PDB entry 6JQE | X-ray diffraction, 1.90 A resolution | chains A and B

== Chain A (and B) ==
Protein: Carbonic anhydrase
Organism: Neosartorya fumigata (strain ATCC MYA-4609 / Af293 / CBS 101355 / FGSC A1100)
Notes: EC 4.2.1.1; chain B of this document is another copy of the same molecule, construct and numbering; everything in this record applies to it too
UniProt: A4DA31 (A4DA31_ASPFU); residue numbers follow UniProt; this construct covers 9-179
Sequence (171 residues; row label = number of the first residue in the row):
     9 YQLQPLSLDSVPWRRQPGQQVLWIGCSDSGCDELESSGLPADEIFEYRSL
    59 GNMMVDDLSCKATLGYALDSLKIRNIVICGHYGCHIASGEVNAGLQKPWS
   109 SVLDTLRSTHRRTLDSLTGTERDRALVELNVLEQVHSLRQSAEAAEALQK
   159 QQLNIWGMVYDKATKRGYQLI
Ion coordination: Zn2+ site 1: C34, D36, H89, C92; Zn2+ site 2: C39 (shared with C39(B) of chain B)
Reported in the primary citation:
  - Zn2+ coordination: C34, D36, C39, H89, C92
  - Zn2+ coordination through a water molecule: E54
  - mutagenesis - C39A/E54A: decreased expression
  - contacts within the chain: S37-E41, E41-R56 (salt bridge), C34-E41 (water-mediated contact), E41-C87 (water-mediated contact)

== Chain A / chain B interface ==
Pairs across the interface - 45 pairs, chain A then chain B:
  S35(A) with F53(B); E54(B), hydrogen bond (side chain-backbone)
  D36(A) with F53(B)
  C39(A) with C39(B), hydrophobic; L42(B), hydrophobic
  L42(A) with C39(B), hydrophobic
  F53(A) with S35(B); L58(B), hydrophobic
  E54(A) with S35(B), hydrogen bond (backbone-side chain); R56(B), salt bridge
  Y55(A) with Y55(B); R56(B); S67(B)
  R56(A) with E54(B), salt bridge; Y55(B); R56(B), hydrogen bond (backbone-backbone)
  L58(A) with F53(B), hydrophobic; A70(B)
  D65(A) with D65(B); L66(B), hydrogen bond (side chain-backbone); S67(B), hydrogen bond
  L66(A) with D65(B); W107(B)
  S67(A) with Y55(B); D65(B), hydrogen bond; S67(B); W107(B)
  A70(A) with L58(B); Q104(B); W107(B), hydrophobic
  T71(A) with L58(B)
  Y74(A) with I94(B); N100(B); G102(B)
  S78(A) with N100(B), hydrogen bond
  I94(A) with Y74(B)
  N100(A) with Y74(B); S78(B), hydrogen bond
  G102(A) with Y74(B)
  Q104(A) with K69(B); A70(B); G73(B)
  W107(A) with L66(B); S67(B); A70(B), hydrophobic
Also at the interface, not in a pair above, chain A (30 interface residues in all): I52, S57, C68, K69, G73, D77, H93, L103, P106
Also at the interface, not in a pair above, chain B (31 interface residues in all): D36, I52, S57, V63, T71, D77, H93, L103, P106, E151
Interface features reported in the paper:
  - residue pairs: D36(A)-Y74(B) (water-mediated contact), F53(B)-D36(A)

== Overview ==
The interface between chain A and chain B involves 30 residues on one side and 31 on the other; the contacts
include 8 hydrogen bonds and 2 salt bridges. Polar contacts include E54(A)-R56(B), S35(A)-E54(B) and
D65(A)-L66(B). The paper describes a water-mediated contact between D36(A) and Y74(B); a contact between
F53(B) and D36(A). The paper reports that C39A/E54A of chain A reduce expression; Zn2+ coordination by C34(A),
D36(A) and C39(A) among others.
Both chains are Carbonic anhydrase (Neosartorya fumigata (strain ATCC MYA-4609 / Af293 / CBS 101355 / FGSC
A1100)). Entry 6JQE (The structural basis of the beta-carbonic anhydrases CafD (wild type) of the filamentous
fungus Aspergillus fumigatus) was determined by X-ray diffraction (same publication as 6JQC).
